PDB entry 7PUL | X-ray diffraction, 1.40 A resolution | chains A and P

[Chain A]
Name: Beta-N-acetylhexosaminidase
From: Enterococcus faecalis
Notes: EC 3.2.1.52
UniProt: Q6U890 (Q6U890_ENTFL); residue numbers follow UniProt; this construct covers 487-837
Amino-acid sequence (355 residues; row label = number of the first residue in the row):
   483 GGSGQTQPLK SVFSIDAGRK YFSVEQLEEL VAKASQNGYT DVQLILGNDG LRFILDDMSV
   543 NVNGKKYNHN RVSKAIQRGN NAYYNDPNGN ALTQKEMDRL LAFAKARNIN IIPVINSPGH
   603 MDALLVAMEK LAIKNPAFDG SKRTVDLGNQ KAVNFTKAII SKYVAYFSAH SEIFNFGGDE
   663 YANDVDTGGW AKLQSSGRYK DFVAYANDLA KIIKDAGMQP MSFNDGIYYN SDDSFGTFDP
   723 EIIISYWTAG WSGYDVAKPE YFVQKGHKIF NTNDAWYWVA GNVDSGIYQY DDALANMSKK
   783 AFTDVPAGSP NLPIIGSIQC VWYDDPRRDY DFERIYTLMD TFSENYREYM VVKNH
Disordered / not traced: 483-488, 836-837
Differences from the reference sequence: expression tag (483-486); engineered mutation Thr626 (Pro in Q6U890)
Bound ions: Mg2+ site 1: Asn598, Asp661; Mg2+ site 2: Asp707, Ile709; Mg2+ site 3: Tyr710, Phe720; Ca2+: Gln771, Asp773, Asp774
What the authors report for this chain:
  - binding site for Mg2+: His602
  - catalytic residues: Asp661, Glu662 (proposed by the authors, not directly observed)
  - mutagenesis - E662Q: abolished catalytic activity on Rituximab

[Chain P]
Name: Gly-ala-gly-ala-ala
From: Enterococcus faecalis
Amino-acid sequence (5 residues; row label = number of the first residue in the row):
     2 GAGAA

[Interface between chain A and chain P]
Residue-residue contacts (1; chain A residue first):
  Glu830(A) with Gly2(P), hydrogen bond (side chain-backbone)

[Overview]
The chain A/chain P interface involves 1 residues from each chain, with 1 hydrogen bond. The hydrogen-bonded
pair is Glu830(A)-Gly2(P). Asn598(A) and Asp661(A) coordinate Mg2+ site 1. Asp707(A) and Ile709(A) form the
Mg2+ site 2. From the paper: catalytic residues Asp661(A) and Glu662(A); E662Q of chain A abolishes catalytic
activity on Rituximab.
Chain A is Beta-N-acetylhexosaminidase and chain P is Gly-ala-gly-ala-ala, both from Enterococcus faecalis;
the structure, Crystal structure of Endoglycosidase E GH20 domain from Enterococcus faecalis, was determined
by X-ray diffraction together with 7PUJ and 7PUK from the same study.
